Entry 4R4I (X-ray diffraction, 1.40 A resolution); this record covers chain A.

== Chain A ==
Protein: Replication protein A 70 kDa DNA-binding subunit
Organism: Homo sapiens
Notes: fragment: N-terminal domain
UniProt: P27694 (RFA1_HUMAN); numbering as in UniProt (aligned over 1-120)
Amino-acid sequence (123 residues; numbered -2 to 120; the number before each row is that of its first residue; numbers below 1 keep their minus sign (Gly-2 is residue -2)):
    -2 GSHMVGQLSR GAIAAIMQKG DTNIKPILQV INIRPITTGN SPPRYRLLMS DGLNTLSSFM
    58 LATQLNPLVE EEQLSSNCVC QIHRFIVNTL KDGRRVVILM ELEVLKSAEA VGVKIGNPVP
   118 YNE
Construct notes: expression tag (-2 to 0); engineered mutation Arg7 (Glu in P27694)
UniProt features mapped onto this chain:
  - modified residue: Met1 (N-acetylmethionine)
  - cross-link (Glycyl lysine isopeptide (Lys-Gly)): Lys22 (interchain with G-Cter in ubiquitin), Lys88 (interchain with G-Cter in ubiquitin)
  - mutagenesis: Arg41 (R41E: Loss of HELB-binding; when associated with E-43), Arg43 (R43E: Loss of HELB-binding; when associated with E-41)
Ligand contacts: 3HV (5-(4-{[6-(5-carboxyfuran-2-yl)-1-thioxo-3,4-dihydroisoquinolin-2(1H)-yl]methyl}phenyl)-1-(3,4-dichlorophenyl)-1H-pyrazole-3-carboxylic acid): Arg31, Ile33, Thr34, Arg41, Arg43, Ser54, Ser55, Phe56, Met57, Ala59, Thr60, Asn85, Leu87, Arg91, Arg92, Val93, Ile95, Met97

== In short ==
Chain A binds compound 3HV. From UniProt: 2 mutagenesis sites.
Chain A is Replication protein A 70 kDa DNA-binding subunit (Homo sapiens); the structure, Structure of RPA70N
in complex with
5-(4-((6-(5-carboxyfuran-2-yl)-1-thioxo-3,4-dihydroisoquinolin-2(1H)-yl)methyl)phenyl)-1-(3,4-dichlorophenyl)-1H-pyrazole-3-carboxylic
acid, was determined by X-ray diffraction (same publication as 4R4C, 4R4O, 4R4Q and 4R4T).
